Entry 8DFV (electron microscopy, 3.06 A resolution); this record covers chains A and E of the 3 polymer chains in the assembly.

== Chain A ==
Protein: Endoribonuclease Dcr-1
Source organism: Drosophila melanogaster
Notes: EC 3.1.26.-
Reference sequence: Q9VCU9 (DCR1_DROME); residue numbers follow UniProt; this construct covers 1-2249
Sequence (2249 residues; numbered 1 to 2249; the number before each row is that of its first residue):
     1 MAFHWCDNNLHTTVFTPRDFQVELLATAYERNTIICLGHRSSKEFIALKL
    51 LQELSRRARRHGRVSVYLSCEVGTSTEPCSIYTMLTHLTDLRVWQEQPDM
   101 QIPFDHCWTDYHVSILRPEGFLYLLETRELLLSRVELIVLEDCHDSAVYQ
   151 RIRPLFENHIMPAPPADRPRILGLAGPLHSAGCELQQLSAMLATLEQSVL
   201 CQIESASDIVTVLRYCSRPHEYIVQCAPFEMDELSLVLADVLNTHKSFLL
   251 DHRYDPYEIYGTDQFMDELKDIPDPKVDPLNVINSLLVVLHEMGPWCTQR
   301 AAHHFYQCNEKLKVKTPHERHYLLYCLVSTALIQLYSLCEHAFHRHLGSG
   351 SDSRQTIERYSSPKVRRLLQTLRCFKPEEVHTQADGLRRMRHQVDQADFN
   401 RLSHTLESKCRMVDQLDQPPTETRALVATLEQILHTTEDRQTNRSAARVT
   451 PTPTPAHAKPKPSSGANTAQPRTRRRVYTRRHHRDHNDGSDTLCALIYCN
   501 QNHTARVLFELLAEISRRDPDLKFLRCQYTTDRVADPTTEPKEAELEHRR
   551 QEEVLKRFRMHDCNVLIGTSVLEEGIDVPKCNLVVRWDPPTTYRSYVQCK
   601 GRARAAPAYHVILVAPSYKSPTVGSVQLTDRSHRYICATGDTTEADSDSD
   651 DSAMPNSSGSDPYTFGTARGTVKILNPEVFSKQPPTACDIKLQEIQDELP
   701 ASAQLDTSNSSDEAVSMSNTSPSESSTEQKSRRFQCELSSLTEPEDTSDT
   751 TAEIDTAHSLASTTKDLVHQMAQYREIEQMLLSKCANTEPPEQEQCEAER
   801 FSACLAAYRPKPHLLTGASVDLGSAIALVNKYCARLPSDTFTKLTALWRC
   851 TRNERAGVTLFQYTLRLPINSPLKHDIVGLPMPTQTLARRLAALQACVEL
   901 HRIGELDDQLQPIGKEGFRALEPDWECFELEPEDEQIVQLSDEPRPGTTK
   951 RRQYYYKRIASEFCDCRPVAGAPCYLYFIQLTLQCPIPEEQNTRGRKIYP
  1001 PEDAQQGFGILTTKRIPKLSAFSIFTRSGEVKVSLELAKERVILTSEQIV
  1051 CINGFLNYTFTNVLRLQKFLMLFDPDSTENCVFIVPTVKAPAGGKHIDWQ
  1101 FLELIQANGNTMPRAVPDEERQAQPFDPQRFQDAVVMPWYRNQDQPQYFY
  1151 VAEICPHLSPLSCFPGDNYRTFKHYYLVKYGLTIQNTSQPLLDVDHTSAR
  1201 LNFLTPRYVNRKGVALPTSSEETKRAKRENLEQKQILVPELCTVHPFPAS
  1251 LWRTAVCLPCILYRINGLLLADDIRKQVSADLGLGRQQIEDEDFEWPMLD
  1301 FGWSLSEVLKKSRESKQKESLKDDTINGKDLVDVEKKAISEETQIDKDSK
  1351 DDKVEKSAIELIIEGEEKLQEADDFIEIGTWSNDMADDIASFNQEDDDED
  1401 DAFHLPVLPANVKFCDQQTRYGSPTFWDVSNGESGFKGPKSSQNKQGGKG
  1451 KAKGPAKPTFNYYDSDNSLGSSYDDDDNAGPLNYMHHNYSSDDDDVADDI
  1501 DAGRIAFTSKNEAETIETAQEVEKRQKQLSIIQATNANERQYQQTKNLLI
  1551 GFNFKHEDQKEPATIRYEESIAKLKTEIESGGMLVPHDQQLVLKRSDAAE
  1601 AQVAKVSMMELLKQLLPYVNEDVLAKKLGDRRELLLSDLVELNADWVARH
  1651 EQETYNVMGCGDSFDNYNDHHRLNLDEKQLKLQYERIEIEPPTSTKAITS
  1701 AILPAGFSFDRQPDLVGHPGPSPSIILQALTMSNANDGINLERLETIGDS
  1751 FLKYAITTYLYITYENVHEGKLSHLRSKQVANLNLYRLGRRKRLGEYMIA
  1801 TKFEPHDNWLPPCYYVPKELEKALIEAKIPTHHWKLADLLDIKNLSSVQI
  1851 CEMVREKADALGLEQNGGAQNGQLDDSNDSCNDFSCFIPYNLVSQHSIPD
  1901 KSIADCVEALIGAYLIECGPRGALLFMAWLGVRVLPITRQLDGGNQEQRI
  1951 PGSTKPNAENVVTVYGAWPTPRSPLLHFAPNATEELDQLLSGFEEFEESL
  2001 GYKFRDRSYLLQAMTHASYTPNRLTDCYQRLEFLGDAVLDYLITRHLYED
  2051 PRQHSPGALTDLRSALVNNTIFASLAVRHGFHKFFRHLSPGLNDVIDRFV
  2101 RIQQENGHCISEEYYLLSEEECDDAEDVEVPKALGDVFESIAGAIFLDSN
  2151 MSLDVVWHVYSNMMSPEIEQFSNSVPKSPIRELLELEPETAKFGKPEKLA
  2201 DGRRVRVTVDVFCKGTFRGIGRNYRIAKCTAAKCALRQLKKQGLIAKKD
Not modelled in the structure: 256-277, 348-352, 377-491, 640-758, 1290-1293, 1304-1522, 1558-1566, 1593-1605, 1687-1704, 1825-1836, 1855-1882, 2111-2122, 2241-2249
Differences from the reference sequence: conflict Arg-134 (Ser in Q9VCU9), Ser-205 (Thr in Q9VCU9), Leu-416 (Met in Q9VCU9), Ser-702 (Ala in Q9VCU9), Cys-796 (Ser in Q9VCU9), Val-1332 (Ala in Q9VCU9), Ala-1338 (Pro in Q9VCU9), Ile-1339 (Thr in Q9VCU9), Ile-1345 (Leu in Q9VCU9)
Metal / ion sites: Ca2+ site 1: Glu-1745, Asp-1905, Glu-1908 (shared with C39(E) of chain E); Ca2+ site 2: Asp-1749, Glu-1908; Ca2+ site 3: Glu-2032, Glu-2139 (shared with G23(E) of chain E)
Curated features (UniProtKB/Swiss-Prot):
  - region: Asp-924 to Lys-957 (Wing domain)
  - binding site (ATP): Leu-37 to Glu-44
  - binding site (Mg(2+)): Glu-1745, Asp-1749, Asp-1905, Glu-1908, Glu-2032, Asp-2136, Glu-2139
  - site: Lys-2132 (Important for activity)
  - modified residue (Phosphoserine): Ser-1423, Ser-1877, Ser-1880
  - mutagenesis: Asp-1749 (D1749A: Cleaves the 5' (top) strand but not the 3' (bottom) strand of pre-miRNA), Glu-1908 (E1908A: Cleaves the 5' (top) strand but not the 3' (bottom) strand of pre-miRNA. Abolishes cleavage of pre-miRNA; when associated with A-2139), Asp-2036 (D2036A: Cleaves the 3' (bottom) strand but not the 5' (top) strand of pre-miRNA), Glu-2139 (E2139A: Cleaves the 3' (bottom) strand but not the 5' (top) strand of pre-miRNA. Abolishes cleavage of pre-miRNA; when associated with A-1908), Leu-2186 to Asp-2249 (No effect on processing of the pre-miRNas, pre-let 7 and pre-bantam)
What the authors report for this chain:
  - binding site for the 60-nt RNA strand (chain E): Arg-945, Arg-994, Arg-1027, Tyr-1140, Tyr-1175, Tyr-1176, Tyr-1180, Ala-1199, Arg-1200, Ile-1236, Ile-2180, Pro-2196, Tyr-2224, Arg-2225, Lys-2228
  - Ca2+ coordination: Glu-1745, Asp-1749, Asp-1905, Glu-1908, Glu-2032, Glu-2139
  - conformationally variable residues (helix shift): Glu-1222 to Glu-1232
  - catalytic residues: Glu-1745, Asp-1749, Asp-1905, Glu-1908, Glu-2032, Asp-2036, Asp-2136, Glu-2139

== Chain E ==
Molecule: 60-nt RNA strand
Sequence (60 nucleotides; each row starts with the number of its first residue):
     1 UGAGGUAGUAGGUUGUAUAGUAGUAAUUACACAUCAUACUAUACAACCUA
    51 CUACCUCUCU
Metal / ion sites: Ca2+ site 1 near U1 (its only coordinating residue here); Ca2+ site 2 near A3 (its only coordinating residue here); Ca2+ site 3: G23 (shared with Glu-2032(A), Glu-2139(A) of chain A); Ca2+ site 4 near C35 (its only coordinating residue here); Ca2+ site 5 near U37 (its only coordinating residue here); Ca2+ site 6: C39 (shared with Glu-1745(A), Asp-1905(A), Glu-1908(A) of chain A)

== How chain A and chain E interact ==
Pairs across the interface (117):
  Phe-3(A) / U28(E)  sugar contact
  Phe-3(A) / A31(E)  base contact
  Trp-5(A) / A29(E)  phosphate contact
  Cys-6(A) / A29(E)  phosphate contact
  Asp-7(A) / A29(E)  phosphate contact
  Ala-834(A) / C30(E)  phosphate contact
  Arg-835(A) / A26(E)  phosphate contact
  Arg-835(A) / U27(E)  salt bridge to the phosphate
  Lys-915(A) / U24(E)  hydrogen bond to the sugar
  Lys-915(A) / A26(E)  hydrogen bond to the phosphate
  Arg-945(A) / A36(E)  hydrogen bond to the sugar
  Thr-949(A) / U14(E)  phosphate contact
  Thr-949(A) / G15(E)  phosphate contact
  Lys-950(A) / G15(E)  salt bridge to the phosphate
  Lys-950(A) / U16(E)  salt bridge to the phosphate
  Gln-991(A) / C51(E)  hydrogen bond to the phosphate
  Gln-991(A) / U52(E)  hydrogen bond to the phosphate
  Arg-994(A) / U1(E)  hydrogen bond to the sugar
  Arg-1027(A) / U1(E)  salt bridge to the phosphate
  Tyr-1140(A) / U60(E)  hydrogen bond to the phosphate
  Arg-1141(A) / C59(E)  hydrogen bond to the phosphate
  Arg-1141(A) / U60(E)  salt bridge to the phosphate
  Pro-1165(A) / U60(E)  base contact
  Phe-1172(A) / U60(E)  sugar contact
  Tyr-1175(A) / U60(E)  hydrogen bond to the phosphate
  Tyr-1176(A) / U60(E)  hydrogen bond to the phosphate
  Lys-1179(A) / U60(E)  salt bridge to the phosphate
  Tyr-1180(A) / U60(E)  hydrogen bond to the phosphate
  Asp-1195(A) / U1(E)  base contact
  His-1196(A) / U1(E)  sugar contact
  His-1196(A) / G2(E)  sugar contact
  Ala-1199(A) / U1(E)  phosphate contact
  Arg-1200(A) / U1(E)  salt bridge to the phosphate
  Arg-1200(A) / A50(E)  salt bridge to the phosphate
  Arg-1200(A) / C51(E)  salt bridge to the phosphate
  Arg-1207(A) / A50(E)  hydrogen bond to the sugar
  Arg-1207(A) / C51(E)  salt bridge to the phosphate
  Asn-1210(A) / A10(E)  hydrogen bond to the sugar
  Asn-1210(A) / G11(E)  hydrogen bond to the sugar
  Arg-1211(A) / G11(E)  hydrogen bond to the phosphate
  Arg-1211(A) / G12(E)  salt bridge to the phosphate
  Lys-1212(A) / G11(E)  salt bridge to the phosphate
  Lys-1212(A) / G12(E)  phosphate contact
  Leu-1216(A) / A10(E)  sugar contact
  Leu-1216(A) / A50(E)  base contact
  Pro-1217(A) / C51(E)  hydrogen bond to the sugar
  Pro-1217(A) / U52(E)  sugar contact
  Thr-1218(A) / U52(E)  sugar contact
  Ser-1219(A) / U52(E)  phosphate contact
  Ser-1219(A) / A53(E)  hydrogen bond to the phosphate
  Ser-1220(A) / A53(E)  hydrogen bond to the phosphate
  Glu-1222(A) / C54(E)  phosphate contact
  Thr-1223(A) / A53(E)  hydrogen bond to the phosphate
  Lys-1227(A) / C54(E)  salt bridge to the phosphate
  Glu-1232(A) / U58(E)  base contact
  Gln-1235(A) / C59(E)  hydrogen bond to the sugar
  Gln-1235(A) / U60(E)  hydrogen bond to the sugar
  Ile-1236(A) / U60(E)  hydrogen bond to the sugar
  Leu-1237(A) / U60(E)  sugar contact
  Ser-1733(A) / G12(E)  hydrogen bond to the sugar
  Ser-1733(A) / U13(E)  sugar contact
  Asn-1736(A) / G11(E)  base contact
  Asn-1736(A) / G12(E)  hydrogen bond to the sugar
  Asn-1736(A) / C48(E)  base contact
  Glu-1745(A) / C39(E)  phosphate contact
  Glu-1745(A) / U40(E)  phosphate contact
  Thr-1746(A) / C39(E)  phosphate contact
  Asp-1749(A) / A38(E)  hydrogen bond to the sugar
  Asp-1749(A) / C39(E)  sugar contact
  Lys-1753(A) / A22(E)  base contact
  His-1768(A) / A25(E)  salt bridge to the phosphate
  Gly-1770(A) / U24(E)  phosphate contact
  Gly-1770(A) / A25(E)  hydrogen bond to the phosphate
  Ser-1773(A) / G23(E)  sugar contact
  Ser-1773(A) / U24(E)  sugar contact
  Arg-1776(A) / G23(E)  hydrogen bond to the sugar
  Ser-1777(A) / U37(E)  hydrogen bond to the sugar
  Val-1780(A) / U37(E)  sugar contact
  Val-1780(A) / A38(E)  sugar contact
  Ala-1781(A) / U37(E)  phosphate contact
  Ala-1781(A) / A38(E)  phosphate contact
  Asn-1782(A) / A38(E)  hydrogen bond to the phosphate
  Asn-1782(A) / C39(E)  phosphate contact
  Lys-1802(A) / U49(E)  hydrogen bond to the sugar
  Lys-1901(A) / C39(E)  salt bridge to the phosphate
  Glu-1908(A) / A38(E)  phosphate contact
  Glu-1908(A) / C39(E)  phosphate contact
  Asp-2036(A) / A22(E)  hydrogen bond to the sugar
  Asp-2036(A) / G23(E)  sugar contact
  Pro-2056(A) / U40(E)  sugar contact
  Gly-2057(A) / U40(E)  hydrogen bond to the phosphate
  Gly-2057(A) / A41(E)  sugar contact
  Thr-2060(A) / C39(E)  hydrogen bond to the sugar
  Thr-2060(A) / U40(E)  hydrogen bond to the sugar
  Asp-2061(A) / U40(E)  sugar contact
  Arg-2063(A) / C39(E)  hydrogen bond to the sugar
  Ser-2064(A) / U21(E)  sugar contact
  Val-2067(A) / U21(E)  hydrogen bond to the sugar
  Asn-2068(A) / U21(E)  phosphate contact
  Asn-2068(A) / A22(E)  phosphate contact
  Asn-2069(A) / A22(E)  hydrogen bond to the phosphate
  Glu-2139(A) / A22(E)  phosphate contact
  Glu-2139(A) / G23(E)  phosphate contact
  Ser-2178(A) / G20(E)  phosphate contact
  Ile-2180(A) / G20(E)  sugar contact
  Arg-2181(A) / G20(E)  sugar contact
  Leu-2184(A) / U18(E)  sugar contact
  Leu-2184(A) / A19(E)  sugar contact
  Glu-2185(A) / A41(E)  sugar contact
  Glu-2185(A) / U42(E)  sugar contact
  Pro-2188(A) / A43(E)  sugar contact
  Glu-2189(A) / A43(E)  sugar contact
  Pro-2196(A) / C32(E)  sugar contact
  Arg-2225(A) / U21(E)  salt bridge to the phosphate
  Arg-2225(A) / A22(E)  salt bridge to the phosphate
  Lys-2228(A) / A19(E)  phosphate contact
  Lys-2228(A) / G20(E)  salt bridge to the phosphate
Also at the interface, not in a pair above, chain A (100 interface residues in all): Asn-9, Ser-838, Gly-914, Ser-941, Arg-996, Gln-1147, Phe-1164, Thr-1197, Ser-1198, Pro-1206, Leu-1231, Lys-1234, Asn-1734, Glu-1742, Glu-1769, Asp-1905, Glu-2032, Phe-2033, Asp-2040, Lys-2177, Tyr-2224
Also at the interface, not in a pair above, chain E (43 interface residues in all): A33

== Summary ==
Chain A and chain E form an interface of 100 and 43 residues respectively; the contacts include 37 hydrogen
bonds and 18 salt bridges. Polar contacts include Lys-915(A)/U24(E), Arg-945(A)/A36(E) and Arg-994(A)/U1(E).
The paper reports catalytic residues Glu-1745(A), Asp-1749(A) and Asp-1905(A) among others; a binding site for
the 60-nt RNA strand (chain E) at Arg-945(A), Arg-994(A) and Arg-1027(A) among others.
Here chain A is Endoribonuclease Dcr-1 (Drosophila melanogaster) and chain E is a 60-nt RNA strand. Entry 8DFV
(Structural Basis of MicroRNA Biogenesis by Dicer-1 and Its Partner Protein Loqs-PB - complex IIa) was
determined by electron microscopy, deposited together with 8DG5, 8DG7, 8DGA, 8DGI and 8DGJ.
